Entry 5V7U (X-ray diffraction, 1.64 A resolution); this record covers chains L and H.

[Chain L]
Molecule: CBTAU-22.1 Fab light chain
From: Homo sapiens
Notes: antibody fragment or engineered binder
Sequence (219 residues; row label = number of the first residue in the row; a row labelled like 27A-27E holds insertion residues (27A, then the next letters in order)):
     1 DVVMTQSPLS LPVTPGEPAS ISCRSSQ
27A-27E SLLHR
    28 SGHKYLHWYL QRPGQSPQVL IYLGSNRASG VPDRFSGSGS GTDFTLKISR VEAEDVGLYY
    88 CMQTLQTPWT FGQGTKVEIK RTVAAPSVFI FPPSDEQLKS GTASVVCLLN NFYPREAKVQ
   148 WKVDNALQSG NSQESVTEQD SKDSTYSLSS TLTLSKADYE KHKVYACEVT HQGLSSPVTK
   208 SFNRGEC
Disulfides: Cys23-Cys88, Cys134-Cys194
From the paper describing this entry:
  - binding site for sulfate ion: Arg27E, Thr94

[Chain H]
Molecule: CBTAU-22.1 Fab heavy chain
From: Homo sapiens
Notes: antibody fragment or engineered binder
Sequence (224 residues; row label = number of the first residue in the row; note: 14 numbers in that range are skipped by the numbering (no residue carries them; nothing is unmodelled there); a row labelled like 82A-82C holds insertion residues (82A, then the next letters in order)):
     1 QVQLVQSGAE VKKPGAPVKV SCETSGYRFS DYNVHWVRQA PGQGPEWIGR IS
   52A P
    53 NSGGTKYAQK FQGRVTMTRD MSMNTAYMEL
82A-82C SGL
    83 RSDDTAVYYC VRGHCDGT
100A-100D TCSR
   101 AYWGQGTLVT VSSASTKGPS VFPLAPS
   130 SKSTSGGTAA LGCLVKDYFP EPVTV
   156 SW
   162 NSGALTSG
   171 VHTFPAVLQS
   182 SGLYSLSSVV TVPSSSLGT
   203 Q
   205 TYICNVNHKP SNTKVDKR
   225 VEPKSC
Unresolved in the structure: 130-135, 229-230
Disulfides: Cys22-Cys92, Cys97-Cys100B, Cys142-Cys208
From the paper describing this entry:
  - binding site for sulfate ion: His35, Arg50, Lys58, His96, Cys97

[Interface between chain L and chain H]
Contacting residue pairs (62; chain L residue first):
  Tyr32(L) - Cys97(H)
  Tyr32(L) - Cys100B(H)  hydrogen bond
  His34(L) - His96(H)  hydrogen bond
  Tyr36(L) - Ala101(H)
  Tyr36(L) - Trp103(H)  hydrogen bond
  Gln38(L) - Gln39(H)  hydrogen bond
  Gln42(L) - Tyr91(H)  hydrogen bond (backbone-side chain)
  Gln42(L) - Gln105(H)
  Ser43(L) - Trp103(H)
  Ser43(L) - Gly104(H)
  Ser43(L) - Gln105(H)
  Pro44(L) - Trp103(H)
  Val46(L) - Arg100D(H)
  Tyr49(L) - Ser100C(H)
  Tyr49(L) - Arg100D(H)
  Leu50(L) - Cys100B(H)
  Leu50(L) - Ser100C(H)
  Tyr87(L) - Gln39(H)  hydrogen bond
  Tyr87(L) - Pro45(H)
  Thr91(L) - His96(H)
  Thr94(L) - His35(H)
  Thr94(L) - Trp47(H)
  Thr94(L) - Lys58(H)  hydrogen bond
  Pro95(L) - Trp47(H)  hydrophobic
  Trp96(L) - His35(H)
  Trp96(L) - Trp47(H)
  Trp96(L) - Val93(H)  hydrophobic
  Phe98(L) - Val37(H)  hydrophobic
  Phe98(L) - Pro45(H)
  Phe116(L) - Ala139(H)  hydrophobic
  Phe118(L) - Leu124(H)
  Phe118(L) - Ala125(H)
  Phe118(L) - Ala139(H)
  Pro120(L) - Lys228(H)
  Ser121(L) - Phe122(H)
  Ser121(L) - Pro123(H)
  Glu123(L) - Phe122(H)
  Glu123(L) - Pro123(H)
  Gln124(L) - Phe122(H)
  Gln124(L) - Lys145(H)
  Ser127(L) - Phe122(H)
  Ser131(L) - Leu143(H)
  Ser131(L) - Lys145(H)
  Leu135(L) - Ala139(H)  hydrophobic
  Leu135(L) - Phe174(H)  hydrophobic
  Leu135(L) - Val190(H)  hydrophobic
  Asn137(L) - His172(H)
  Asn137(L) - Thr192(H)
  Asn138(L) - His172(H)  hydrogen bond
  Gln160(L) - Val177(H)
  Gln160(L) - Leu178(H)
  Gln160(L) - Gln179(H)
  Glu161(L) - Val177(H)
  Ser162(L) - Phe174(H)
  Ser162(L) - Pro175(H)  hydrogen bond (side chain-backbone)
  Val163(L) - Pro175(H)
  Thr164(L) - Phe174(H)
  Ser174(L) - His172(H)  hydrogen bond
  Ser174(L) - Phe174(H)
  Leu175(L) - Phe174(H)
  Ser176(L) - Phe174(H)
  Ser176(L) - Ser188(H)  hydrogen bond
Other interface residues (no listed pair), chain L (43 interface residues in all): Arg27E, Ser28, His30, Gly41, Met89, Thr129, Val133, Asp167
Other interface residues (no listed pair), chain H (43 interface residues in all): Gln43, Gly44, Glu46, Ala60, Thr137, Ala138, Leu140, Thr173, Lys221

[Overview]
The chain L/chain H interface involves 43 residues from each chain; the contacts include 11 hydrogen bonds.
Polar contacts include Tyr32(L)-Cys100B(H), His34(L)-His96(H) and Tyr36(L)-Trp103(H). From the paper: a
binding site for sulfate ion at Arg27E(L), Thr94(L) and His35(H) among others.
Here chain L is CBTAU-22.1 Fab light chain and chain H is CBTAU-22.1 Fab heavy chain, both from Homo sapiens.
Entry 5V7U (Cyrstal structure of anti-Tau antibody CBTAU-22.1 Fab) was determined by X-ray diffraction.
